PDB entry 8YTX | X-ray diffraction, 2.53 A resolution | chains A and F of the 6 polymer chains in the assembly

== Chain A ==
Name: Detyrosinated tubulin alpha-1B chain
From: Sus scrofa
UniProt: Q2XVP4 (TBA1B_PIG); residues 1-440 here = UniProt positions 1-440
Chain sequence (440 residues; row label = number of the first residue in the row):
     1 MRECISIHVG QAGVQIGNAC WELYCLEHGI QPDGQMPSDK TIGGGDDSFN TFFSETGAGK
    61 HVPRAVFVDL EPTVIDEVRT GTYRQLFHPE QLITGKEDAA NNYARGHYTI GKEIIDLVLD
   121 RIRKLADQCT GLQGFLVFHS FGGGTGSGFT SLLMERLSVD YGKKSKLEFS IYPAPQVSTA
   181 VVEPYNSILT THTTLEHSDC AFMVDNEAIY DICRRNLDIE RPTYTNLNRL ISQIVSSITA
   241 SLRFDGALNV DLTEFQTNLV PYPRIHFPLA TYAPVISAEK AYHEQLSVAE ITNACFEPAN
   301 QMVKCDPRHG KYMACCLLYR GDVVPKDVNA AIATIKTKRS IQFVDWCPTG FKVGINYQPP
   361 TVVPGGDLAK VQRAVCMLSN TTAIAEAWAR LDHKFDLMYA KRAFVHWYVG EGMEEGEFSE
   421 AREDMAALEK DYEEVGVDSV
Unresolved in the structure: 438-440
Swiss-Prot annotation at these positions:
  - motif: Met1 to Cys4 (MREC motif)
  - active site: Glu254
  - binding site (GTP): Gly10, Gln11, Ala12, Gln15, Glu71, Ala99, Ser140, Gly143, Gly144, Thr145, Gly146, Thr179, Glu183, Asn206, Tyr224, Asn228, Leu252
  - binding site (Mg(2+)): Glu71
  - modified residue: Lys40 (N6,N6,N6-trimethyllysine), Ser48 (Phosphoserine), Ser232 (Phosphoserine), Tyr282 (3'-nitrotyrosine), Arg339 (Omega-N-methylarginine), Ser439 (Phosphoserine)
  - cross-link (Glycyl lysine isopeptide (Lys-Gly)): Lys326 (interchain with G-Cter in ubiquitin), Lys370 (interchain with G-Cter in ubiquitin)
Metal / ion sites: Ca2+: Thr41, Gly44, Asp47; Mg2+: Glu71 (together with GTP)
Ligand contacts:
  - A1D68 (2-chloranyl-N-(4-methoxyphenyl)-N-methyl-thieno[2,3-d]pyrimidin-4-amine): Thr179, Ala180, Val181
  - GTP (guanosine-5'-triphosphate): Val9, Gly10, Gln11, Ala12, Gly13, Gln15, Ile16, Asp69, Asp98, Ala99, Ala100, Asn101, Ser140, Gly142, Gly143, Gly144, Thr145, Gly146, Ile171, Val177, Ser178, Thr179, Glu183, Asn206, Tyr224, Leu227, Asn228, Ile231

== Chain F ==
Name: Tubulin--tyrosine ligase
From: Gallus gallus
Notes: EC 6.3.2.25
UniProt: A0A8C9FGJ1 (A0A8C9FGJ1_PAVCR); residue numbers follow UniProt; this construct covers 1-378
Chain sequence (380 residues; row label = number of the first residue in the row):
     1 MYTFVVRDEN SSVYAEVSRL LLATGQWKRL RKDNPRFNLM LGERNRLPFG RLGHEPGLVQ
    61 LVNYYRGADK LCRKASLVKL IKTSPELSES CTWFPESYVI YPTNLKTPVA PAQNGIRHLI
   121 NNTRTDEREV FLAAYNRRRE GREGNVWIAK SSAGAKGEGI LISSEASELL DFIDEQGQVH
   181 VIQKYLEKPL LLEPGHRKFD IRSWVLVDHL YNIYLYREGV LRTSSEPYNS ANFQDKTCHL
   241 TNHCIQKEYS KNYGRYEEGN EMFFEEFNQY LMDALNTTLE NSILLQIKHI IRSCLMCIEP
   301 AISTKHLHYQ SFQLFGFDFM VDEELKVWLI EVNGAPACAQ KLYAELCQGI VDVAISSVFP
   361 LADTGQKTSQ PTSIFIKLHH
Unresolved in the structure: 90, 99-184, 226, 232-237, 248-253, 255, 361-371
Sequence notes: expression tag (379-380)
Ligand contacts: AMP-PCP (ACP; phosphomethylphosphonic acid adenylate ester): Tyr185, Leu186, Lys198, Asp200, Arg202, Arg222, His239, Leu240, Thr241, Asn242, Asp318, Met320, Ile330, Glu331, Asn333

== Chain A / chain F interface ==
Residue-residue contacts (18; chain A residue first):
  Gln176(A) - Pro56(F)
  Glu207(A) - His54(F)  salt bridge
  Glu297(A) - His306(F)  salt bridge
  Lys304(A) - His54(F)
  Asp306(A) - Arg66(F)
  Arg308(A) - Pro300(F)  hydrogen bond (side chain-backbone)
  Arg308(A) - Ala301(F)  hydrogen bond (side chain-backbone)
  Arg308(A) - Ile302(F)
  Arg308(A) - Ser303(F)  hydrogen bond (side chain-backbone)
  His309(A) - Arg66(F)  hydrogen bond (side chain-backbone)
  His309(A) - Gly67(F)
  His309(A) - Ala301(F)
  Ser340(A) - Ala301(F)
  Glu386(A) - Gly50(F)
  Glu386(A) - Arg66(F)  salt bridge
  Arg390(A) - Gly50(F)
  Arg390(A) - His54(F)
  His393(A) - Arg51(F)  hydrogen bond
Interface residues without a listed pair, chain A (14 interface residues in all): Pro298, Cys305, Lys338
Interface residues without a listed pair, chain F (14 interface residues in all): Gly53, Leu307, His308

== Summary ==
Chain A and chain F each contribute 14 residues to their interface; the contacts include 5 hydrogen bonds and
3 salt bridges. Polar contacts include Glu207(A)-His54(F), Glu297(A)-His306(F) and Glu386(A)-Arg66(F). Bound
to chain A: GTP and compound A1D68. Bound to chain F: AMP-PCP.
Chain A is Detyrosinated tubulin alpha-1B chain (Sus scrofa) and chain F is Tubulin--tyrosine ligase (Gallus
gallus); the structure, Tubulin-RB3-TTL in complex with compound SI9, was determined by X-ray diffraction
(same publication as 8YU9 and 8YUA).
